9IJ9 - chains B and C of the 4 polymer chains in the assembly; structure by electron microscopy, 2.70 A resolution.

[Chain B]
Protein: Guanine nucleotide-binding protein G(I)/G(S)/G(T) subunit beta-1
From: Homo sapiens
Reference sequence: P62873 (GBB1_HUMAN); residues 2-340 here = UniProt positions 2-340
Chain sequence (344 residues; numbered -3 to 340; the number before each row is that of its first residue; numbers below 1 keep their minus sign (Gly-3 is residue -3)):
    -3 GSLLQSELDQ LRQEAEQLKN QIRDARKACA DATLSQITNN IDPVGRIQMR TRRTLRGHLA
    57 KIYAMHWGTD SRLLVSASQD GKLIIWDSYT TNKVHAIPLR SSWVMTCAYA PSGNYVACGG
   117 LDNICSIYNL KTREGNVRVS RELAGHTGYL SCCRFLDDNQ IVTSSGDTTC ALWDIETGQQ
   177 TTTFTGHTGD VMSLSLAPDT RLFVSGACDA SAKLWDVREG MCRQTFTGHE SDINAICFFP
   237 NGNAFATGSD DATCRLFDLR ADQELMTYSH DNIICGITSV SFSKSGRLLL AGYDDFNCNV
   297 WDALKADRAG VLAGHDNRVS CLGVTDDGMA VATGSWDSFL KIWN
Not modelled in the structure: -3 to 1
Differences from the reference sequence: expression tag (-3 to 1)
Curated features (UniProtKB/Swiss-Prot):
  - modified residue: Ser2 (N-acetylserine), His266 (Phosphohistidine)
  - natural variant: Leu30 (L30F: In MRD42; uncertain significance), Arg52 (R52G: In MRD42), Gly64 (G64V: In MRD42), Asp76 (D76E: In MRD42; D76G: In MRD42), Gly77 (G77S: In MRD42), Lys78 (K78R: In MRD42), Ile80 (I80N: In MRD42; I80T: In MRD42), His91 (H91R: In MRD42; uncertain significance), Ala92 (A92T: In MRD42), Pro94 (P94S: In MRD42), Leu95 (L95P: In MRD42), Arg96 (R96L: In MRD42), 5 further natural variant entries in UniProt

[Chain C]
Protein: Guanine nucleotide-binding protein G(I)/G(S)/G(O) subunit gamma-2
From: Homo sapiens
Reference sequence: P59768 (GBG2_HUMAN); numbering as in UniProt (aligned over 2-71)
Chain sequence (70 residues; each row starts with the number of its first residue):
     2 ASNNTASIAQ ARKLVEQLKM EANIDRIKVS KAAADLMAYC EAHAKEDPLL TPVPASENPF
    62 REKKFFCAIL
Not modelled in the structure: 2-7, 63-71
Curated features (UniProtKB/Swiss-Prot):
  - modified residue: Ala2 (N-acetylalanine), Cys68 (Cysteine methyl ester)
  - lipidation: Cys68 (S-geranylgeranyl cysteine)

[Interface between chain B and chain C]
Pairs across the interface - 62 pairs, chain B then chain C:
  Leu7(B) - Val16(C)
  Cys25(B) - Ile28(C)
  Cys25(B) - Lys29(C)
  Cys25(B) - Val30(C)  hydrogen bond (backbone-backbone)
  Ala26(B) - Val30(C)  hydrophobic
  Ala28(B) - Val30(C)
  Ala28(B) - Ser31(C)
  Ile33(B) - Ser31(C)
  Ile33(B) - Ala34(C)  hydrophobic
  Ile43(B) - Leu50(C)
  Met45(B) - Leu50(C)  hydrophobic
  Arg48(B) - Asn59(C)
  Arg48(B) - Phe61(C)  hydrogen bond (side chain-backbone)
  Arg49(B) - Pro60(C)  hydrogen bond (side chain-backbone)
  Arg49(B) - Phe61(C)
  Arg49(B) - Arg62(C)
  Ser84(B) - Phe61(C)
  Tyr85(B) - Pro60(C)
  Tyr85(B) - Phe61(C)  hydrophobic
  Cys218(B) - Glu22(C)
  Arg219(B) - Glu22(C)
  Arg219(B) - Ile25(C)
  Gln220(B) - Ile25(C)
  Thr221(B) - Glu22(C)  hydrogen bond
  Phe235(B) - Leu37(C)  hydrophobic
  Phe235(B) - Tyr40(C)  hydrophobic
  Phe235(B) - Cys41(C)  hydrophobic
  Pro236(B) - Tyr40(C)
  Leu252(B) - Leu37(C)  hydrophobic
  Asp254(B) - Ala33(C)
  Arg256(B) - Arg27(C)
  Arg256(B) - Ile28(C)
  Arg256(B) - Asp36(C)  salt bridge
  Ala257(B) - Ile28(C)
  Gln259(B) - Val30(C)
  Leu261(B) - Val30(C)  hydrophobic
  Ser279(B) - Asp48(C)  hydrogen bond
  Ser279(B) - Leu50(C)
  Lys280(B) - Glu47(C)
  Lys280(B) - Asp48(C)
  Ser281(B) - Tyr40(C)
  Ser281(B) - Cys41(C)  hydrogen bond (side chain-backbone)
  Ser281(B) - His44(C)  hydrogen bond (side chain-backbone)
  Ser281(B) - Ala45(C)
  Ser281(B) - Asp48(C)
  Gly282(B) - Cys41(C)
  Arg283(B) - Cys41(C)
  Arg283(B) - Leu51(C)
  Leu284(B) - Leu51(C)  hydrophobic
  Leu300(B) - Met38(C)  hydrophobic
  Leu300(B) - Cys41(C)  hydrophobic
  Val320(B) - Leu50(C)  hydrophobic
  Asp323(B) - Pro49(C)
  Gly324(B) - Pro49(C)
  Gly324(B) - Leu50(C)
  Met325(B) - Pro49(C)  hydrophobic
  Met325(B) - Leu50(C)
  Met325(B) - Pro60(C)
  Ala326(B) - Phe61(C)  hydrophobic
  Val327(B) - Leu50(C)  hydrophobic
  Ile338(B) - Phe61(C)  hydrophobic
  Asn340(B) - Asn59(C)  hydrogen bond
Also at the interface, not in a pair above, chain B (48 interface residues in all): Leu4, Leu14, Asp27, Thr29, Leu30, Thr34, Val40, Asn237, Ala240, Asp258
Also at the interface, not in a pair above, chain C (32 interface residues in all): Ser8, Ala12, Leu19, Asp26, Val54, Glu58

[Summary]
48 residues of chain B face 32 of chain C across their interface, with 8 hydrogen bonds and 1 salt bridge.
Among the polar pairs are Arg256(B)-Asp36(C), Arg48(B)-Phe61(C) and Arg49(B)-Pro60(C).
Chain B is Guanine nucleotide-binding protein G(I)/G(S)/G(T) subunit beta-1 and chain C is Guanine
nucleotide-binding protein G(I)/G(S)/G(O) subunit gamma-2, both from Homo sapiens; the structure, A Cryo-EM
structure of Bitter taste receptor TAS2R14 with Gi complex, was determined by electron microscopy, deposited
together with 9IIW, 9IIX and 9IJA.
